Entry 7ETJ (electron microscopy, 4.00 A resolution); this record covers chains N and O of the 23 polymer chains in the assembly.

[Chain N (and O)]
Name: Capsid vertex component 2
Source organism: Human cytomegalovirus
Notes: chain O of this document is another copy of the same molecule, construct and numbering; everything in this record applies to it too
Reference sequence: A0A3G6XKK5 (A0A3G6XKK5_HCMV); residues 1-642 here = UniProt positions 1-642
Sequence (642 residues; row label = number of the first residue in the row):
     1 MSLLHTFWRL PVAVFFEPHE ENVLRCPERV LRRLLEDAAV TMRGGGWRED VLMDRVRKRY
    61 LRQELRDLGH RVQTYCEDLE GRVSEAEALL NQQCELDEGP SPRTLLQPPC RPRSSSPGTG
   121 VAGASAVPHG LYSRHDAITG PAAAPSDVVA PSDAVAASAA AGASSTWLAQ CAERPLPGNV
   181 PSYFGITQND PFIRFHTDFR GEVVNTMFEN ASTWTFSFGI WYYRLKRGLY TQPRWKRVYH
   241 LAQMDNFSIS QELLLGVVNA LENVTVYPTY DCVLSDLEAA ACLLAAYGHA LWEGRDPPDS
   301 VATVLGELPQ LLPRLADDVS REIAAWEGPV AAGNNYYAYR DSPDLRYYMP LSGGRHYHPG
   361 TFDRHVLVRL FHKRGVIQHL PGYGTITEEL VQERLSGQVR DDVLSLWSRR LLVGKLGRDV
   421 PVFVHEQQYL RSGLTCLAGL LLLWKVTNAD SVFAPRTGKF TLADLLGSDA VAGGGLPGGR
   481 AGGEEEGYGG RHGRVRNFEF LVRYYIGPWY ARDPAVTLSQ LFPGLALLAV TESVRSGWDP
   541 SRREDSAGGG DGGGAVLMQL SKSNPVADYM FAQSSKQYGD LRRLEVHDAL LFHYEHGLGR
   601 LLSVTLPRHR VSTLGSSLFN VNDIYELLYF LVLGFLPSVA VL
Not modelled in the structure: 1, 78-642 (chain O: 1, 43-53, 82-642)

[Chain N / chain O interface]
Pairs across the interface - 32 pairs, chain N then chain O:
  Pro11(N) - Val14(O)
  Pro11(N) - Phe16(O)  hydrophobic
  Ala13(N) - Ala13(O)
  Ala13(N) - Val14(O)
  Val14(N) - Pro11(O)  hydrophobic
  Val14(N) - Val12(O)
  Val14(N) - Ala13(O)  hydrophobic
  Phe15(N) - Pro11(O)
  Phe15(N) - Val12(O)  hydrogen bond (backbone-backbone)
  Phe15(N) - Val14(O)  hydrophobic
  Phe15(N) - Val23(O)  hydrophobic
  Phe15(N) - Arg25(O)
  Phe16(N) - Thr6(O)
  Phe16(N) - Trp8(O)
  Phe16(N) - Arg9(O)
  Phe16(N) - Pro11(O)  hydrophobic
  Glu17(N) - Trp8(O)
  Glu17(N) - Val12(O)
  His19(N) - Phe7(O)
  Glu21(N) - Phe7(O)
  Asn22(N) - His5(O)
  Asn22(N) - Thr6(O)
  Asn22(N) - Phe7(O)
  Val23(N) - Leu4(O)
  Val23(N) - His5(O)  hydrogen bond (backbone-backbone)
  Leu24(N) - Ser2(O)
  Leu24(N) - Leu4(O)  hydrophobic
  Arg25(N) - Leu3(O)
  Arg25(N) - Leu4(O)
  Arg25(N) - His5(O)
  Cys26(N) - Ser2(O)  hydrogen bond (backbone-backbone)
  Glu28(N) - Ser2(O)  hydrogen bond (side chain-backbone)
Other interface residues (no listed pair), chain N (18 interface residues in all): Val12, Pro27, Arg29, Lys58
Other interface residues (no listed pair), chain O (18 interface residues in all): Leu10, Phe15, Arg57

[Overview]
Chain N and chain O each contribute 18 residues to their interface, with 4 hydrogen bonds. Polar contacts
include Glu28(N)-Ser2(O), Phe15(N)-Val12(O) and Val23(N)-His5(O).
Both chains are Capsid vertex component 2 (Human cytomegalovirus). Entry 7ETJ (C5 portal vertex in the
partially-enveloped virion capsid) was determined by electron microscopy (same publication as 7ET2, 7ET3, 7ETM
and 7ETO).
